Entry 6CJO (X-ray diffraction, 2.40 A resolution); this record covers chain A.

Chain A:
Name: Chalcone--flavonone isomerase 1
From: Medicago sativa
Notes: EC 5.5.1.6
UniProt: P28012 (CFI1_MEDSA); numbering as in UniProt (aligned over 1-222)
Sequence (225 residues; numbered -2 to 222; the number before each row is that of its first residue; numbers below 1 keep their minus sign (Gly-2 is residue -2)):
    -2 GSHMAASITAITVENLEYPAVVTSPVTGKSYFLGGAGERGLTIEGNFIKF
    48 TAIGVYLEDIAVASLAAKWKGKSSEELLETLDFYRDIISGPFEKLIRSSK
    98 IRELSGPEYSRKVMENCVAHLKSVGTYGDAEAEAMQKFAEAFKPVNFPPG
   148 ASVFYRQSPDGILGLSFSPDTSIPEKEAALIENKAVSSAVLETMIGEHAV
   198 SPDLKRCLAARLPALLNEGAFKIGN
Not modelled in the structure: -2 to 2
Differences from the reference sequence: expression tag (-2 to 0); engineered mutation Ser95 (Gly in P28012)
Reported in the primary citation:
  - mutagenesis - G95S (40-fold): decreased catalytic activity on 4,2',4'-trihydroxy-chalcone
  - mutagenesis - R36A (104 to 105-fold), R36H (104 to 105-fold), R36M (104 to 105-fold), R36Q (104 to 105-fold), G95S (20-fold): decreased catalytic activity on 4,2',4',6'-tetrahydroxychalcone
  - contacts within the chain: Ser95-Lys97 (hydrogen bond)
  - mutagenesis - K109M, D200A, D200N: unchanged catalytic activity
  - mutagenesis - K97A (3- to 10-fold), K97E (3- to 10-fold), K97M (3- to 10-fold), K97Q (3- to 10-fold): increased binding to 4,2',4',6'-tetrahydroxychalcone
  - mutagenesis - K97A (4- to 8-fold), K97E (4- to 8-fold), K97M (4- to 8-fold), K97Q (4- to 8-fold): decreased binding to 4,2',4'-trihydroxychalcone
  - specificity-determining residues: Lys97
  - mutagenesis - T48A (102-fold), Y106F (30-fold): decreased catalytic activity

In short:
From the paper: R36A, R36H and R36M, among others, reduce catalytic activity on
4,2',4',6'-tetrahydroxychalcone; the specificity determinant Lys97; 14 substitutions were tested in all.
Chain A is Chalcone--flavonone isomerase 1 (Medicago sativa); the structure, Crystal Structure of Chalcone
Isomerase from Medicago Sativa with the G95S mutation, was determined by X-ray diffraction, deposited together
with 6CJN.
